8SMW - chains B and J of the 12 polymer chains in the assembly; structure by electron microscopy, 3.30 A resolution.

== Chain B ==
Name: Histone H4
From: Homo sapiens
Reference sequence: P62805 (H4_HUMAN); residues 0-102 here correspond to UniProt positions 1-103 (UniProt number = residue number + 1)
Amino-acid sequence (107 residues; row label = number of the first residue in the row; numbers below 1 keep their minus sign (Gly-4 is residue -4)):
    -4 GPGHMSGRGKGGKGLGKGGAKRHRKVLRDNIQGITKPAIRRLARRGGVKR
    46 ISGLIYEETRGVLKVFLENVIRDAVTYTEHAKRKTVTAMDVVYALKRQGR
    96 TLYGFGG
Unresolved in the structure: -4 to 19
Differences from the reference sequence: expression tag (-4 to -1)
Curated features (UniProtKB/Swiss-Prot):
  - DNA-binding region: Lys16 to Lys20
  - modified residue: Ser1 (N-acetylserine), Arg3 (Asymmetric dimethylarginine), Lys5 (N6-(2-hydroxyisobutyryl)lysine), Lys8 (N6-(2-hydroxyisobutyryl)lysine), Lys12 (N6-(2-hydroxyisobutyryl)lysine), Lys16 (N6-(2-hydroxyisobutyryl)lysine), Lys20 (N6,N6,N6-trimethyllysine), Lys31 (N6-(2-hydroxyisobutyryl)lysine), Lys44 (N6-(2-hydroxyisobutyryl)lysine), Ser47 (Phosphoserine), Tyr51 (Phosphotyrosine), Lys59 (N6-(2-hydroxyisobutyryl)lysine), Lys77 (N6-(2-hydroxyisobutyryl)lysine), Lys79 (N6-(2-hydroxyisobutyryl)lysine), Thr80 (Phosphothreonine), Tyr88 (Phosphotyrosine), Lys91 (N6-(2-hydroxyisobutyryl)lysine)
  - cross-link (Glycyl lysine isopeptide (Lys-Gly)): Lys12 (interchain with G-Cter in SUMO2), Lys20 (interchain with G-Cter in SUMO2), Lys31 (interchain with G-Cter in SUMO2), Lys59 (interchain with G-Cter in SUMO2), Lys79 (interchain with G-Cter in SUMO2), Lys91 (interchain with G-Cter in SUMO2)

== Chain J ==
Molecule: 147-nt DNA strand
From: Homo sapiens
Sequence (147 nucleotides; each row starts with the number of its first residue; numbers below 1 keep their minus sign (DA-73 is residue -73)):
   -73 ATCGGATGTATATATCTGACACGTGCCTGGAGACTAGGGAGTAATCCCCT
   -23 TGGCGGTTAAAACGCGGGGGACAGCGCGTACGTGCGTTTAAGCGGTGCTA
    27 GAGCTGTCTACGACCAATTGAGCGGCCTCGGCACCGGGATTCTCGAT

== Interface between chain B and chain J ==
Contacting residue pairs - 11 pairs, chain B then chain J:
  Arg45(B) with DC7(J), hydrogen bond to the sugar; DG8(J), phosphate contact
  Ile46(B) with DC7(J), sugar contact; DG8(J), hydrogen bond to the phosphate
  Ser47(B) with DC7(J), hydrogen bond to the phosphate
  Gly48(B) with DC7(J), hydrogen bond to the phosphate
  Arg78(B) with DA28(J), phosphate contact
  Lys79(B) with DG27(J), phosphate contact; DA28(J), hydrogen bond to the phosphate
  Thr80(B) with DG27(J), phosphate contact; DA28(J), hydrogen bond to the phosphate
Interface residues without a listed pair, chain B (8 interface residues in all): Lys44

== In short ==
The interface between chain B and chain J involves 8 residues on one side and 4 on the other, with 6 hydrogen
bonds. Polar pairs include Arg45(B)-DC7(J), Ile46(B)-DG8(J) and Ser47(B)-DC7(J). UniProt lists a DNA-binding
region on chain B.
Chain B is Histone H4 and chain J is a 147-nt DNA strand, both from Homo sapiens; the structure, Cryo-EM
structure of the human nucleosome core particle in complex with RNF168 and UbcH5c~Ub (UbcH5c chemically ...,
was determined by electron microscopy (same publication as 8SMX, 8SMY, 8SMZ, 8SN0, 8SN1, 8SN2 and 3 further
entries).
